2OYI - chains B and H of the 5 polymer chains in the assembly; structure by X-ray diffraction, 2.70 A resolution.

== Chain B ==
Protein: Fibrinogen beta chain
From: Homo sapiens
UniProt: P02675 (FIBB_HUMAN); residues 149-461 here correspond to UniProt positions 179-491 (UniProt number = residue number + 30)
Amino-acid sequence (313 residues; each row starts with the number of its first residue):
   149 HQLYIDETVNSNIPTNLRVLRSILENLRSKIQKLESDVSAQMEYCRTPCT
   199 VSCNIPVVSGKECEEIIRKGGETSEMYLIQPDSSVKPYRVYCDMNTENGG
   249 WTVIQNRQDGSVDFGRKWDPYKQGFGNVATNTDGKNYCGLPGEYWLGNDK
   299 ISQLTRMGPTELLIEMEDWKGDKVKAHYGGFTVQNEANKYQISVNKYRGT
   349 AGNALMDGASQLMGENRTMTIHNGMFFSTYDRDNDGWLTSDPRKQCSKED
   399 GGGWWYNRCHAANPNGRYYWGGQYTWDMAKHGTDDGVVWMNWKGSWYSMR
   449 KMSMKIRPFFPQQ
Not modelled in the structure: 149-157, 459-461
Cystine bridges: Cys201-Cys286, Cys211-Cys240, Cys394-Cys407
Covalently attached groups: glycan linked to Asn364
Curated features (UniProtKB/Swiss-Prot):
  - glycosylation: Asn364 (N-linked (GlcNAc...) asparagine)

== Chain H ==
Protein: GPRP Peptide
Amino-acid sequence (4 residues; row label = number of the first residue in the row):
     1 GPRP

== Chain B / chain H interface ==
Contacting residue pairs (19):
  Leu360(B) - Pro2(H)  hydrophobic
  Asn364(B) - Pro2(H)
  Asn364(B) - Pro4(H)
  Met367(B) - Pro2(H)  hydrophobic
  Met367(B) - Arg3(H)  hydrogen bond (side chain-backbone)
  Met367(B) - Pro4(H)
  Thr368(B) - Pro2(H)
  Trp385(B) - Arg3(H)
  Glu397(B) - Arg3(H)  salt bridge
  Asp398(B) - Arg3(H)  salt bridge
  Arg406(B) - Pro2(H)
  Arg406(B) - Arg3(H)  hydrogen bond (side chain-backbone)
  Cys407(B) - Gly1(H)  hydrogen bond (backbone-backbone)
  Cys407(B) - Arg3(H)  hydrogen bond
  His408(B) - Gly1(H)  hydrogen bond (backbone-backbone)
  Thr431(B) - Arg3(H)
  Asp432(B) - Gly1(H)  hydrogen bond (side chain-backbone)
  Asp432(B) - Arg3(H)  salt bridge
  Met438(B) - Gly1(H)  hydrogen bond (side chain-backbone)
Other interface residues (no listed pair), chain B (14 interface residues in all): Ala409

== In short ==
14 residues of chain B and 4 residues of chain H are in contact, with 7 hydrogen bonds and 3 salt bridges.
Polar pairs include Glu397(B)-Arg3(H), Asp398(B)-Arg3(H) and Asp432(B)-Arg3(H).
Chain B is Fibrinogen beta chain (Homo sapiens) and chain H is GPRP Peptide; the structure, Crystal Structure
of Fragment D of gammaD298,301A Fibrinogen with the Peptide Ligand Gly-Pro-Arg-Pro-Amide, was determined by
X-ray diffraction together with 2OYH from the same study.
